Entry 8GAF (electron microscopy, 3.64 A resolution); this record covers chains C and K of the 13 polymer chains in the assembly.

# Chain C
Protein: Cas7
Source organism: Neisseria lactamica
UniProtKB: A0A378VEU0 (A0A378VEU0_NEILA); residue numbers follow UniProt; this construct covers 2-283
Sequence (283 residues; row label = number of the first residue in the row):
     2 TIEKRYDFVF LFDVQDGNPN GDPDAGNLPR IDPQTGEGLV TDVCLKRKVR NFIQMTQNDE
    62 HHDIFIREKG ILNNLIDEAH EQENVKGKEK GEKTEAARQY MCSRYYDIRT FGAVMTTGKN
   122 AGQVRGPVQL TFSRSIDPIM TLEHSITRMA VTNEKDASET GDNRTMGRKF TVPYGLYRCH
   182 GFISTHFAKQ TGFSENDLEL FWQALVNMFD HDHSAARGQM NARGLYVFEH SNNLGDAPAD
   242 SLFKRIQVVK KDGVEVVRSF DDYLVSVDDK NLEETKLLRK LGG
Differences from the reference sequence: expression tag (284)

# Chain K
Molecule: crRNA
Sequence (43 nucleotides; each row starts with the number of its first residue):
     1 GUUGAAACAG GGUCAGCUUG CCGUAGGUGG CAUCGCCCUC GUC

# How chain C and chain K interact
Residue-residue contacts (57):
  Asn21(C) - G20(K)  hydrogen bond to the sugar
  Asn21(C) - C21(K)  hydrogen bond to the phosphate
  Asn21(C) - C22(K)  hydrogen bond to the phosphate
  Gly22(C) - C21(K)  sugar contact
  Gly22(C) - C22(K)  hydrogen bond to the phosphate
  Asp23(C) - C21(K)  sugar contact
  Pro24(C) - C21(K)  base contact
  Gly27(C) - C21(K)  sugar contact
  Asn28(C) - C21(K)  hydrogen bond to the sugar
  Asn28(C) - C22(K)  phosphate contact
  Arg31(C) - C21(K)  salt bridge to the phosphate
  Thr42(C) - G20(K)  phosphate contact
  Thr42(C) - C21(K)  hydrogen bond to the phosphate
  Val44(C) - U19(K)  phosphate contact
  Val44(C) - G20(K)  phosphate contact
  Val44(C) - C21(K)  phosphate contact
  Cys45(C) - G20(K)  hydrogen bond to the sugar
  Lys47(C) - U19(K)  salt bridge to the phosphate
  Arg48(C) - G20(K)  sugar contact
  Arg51(C) - U19(K)  salt bridge to the phosphate
  Arg68(C) - G20(K)  base contact
  Phe112(C) - U18(K)  phosphate contact
  Gly113(C) - U18(K)  phosphate contact
  Ala114(C) - U18(K)  phosphate contact
  Val115(C) - C17(K)  base contact
  Val115(C) - U18(K)  base contact
  Gln124(C) - G16(K)  hydrogen bond to the base
  Gln124(C) - C17(K)  base contact
  Val125(C) - C17(K)  hydrogen bond to the sugar
  Arg126(C) - C14(K)  base contact
  Arg126(C) - C17(K)  phosphate contact
  Arg126(C) - U18(K)  phosphate contact
  Ile147(C) - A25(K)  base contact
  Ile147(C) - G27(K)  phosphate contact
  Thr148(C) - A25(K)  hydrogen bond to the sugar
  Thr148(C) - G26(K)  sugar contact
  Thr148(C) - G27(K)  hydrogen bond to the phosphate
  Arg149(C) - U24(K)  hydrogen bond to the base
  Arg149(C) - A25(K)  hydrogen bond to the base
  Arg149(C) - G26(K)  base contact
  Met150(C) - G26(K)  hydrogen bond to the base
  Asp163(C) - G29(K)  hydrogen bond to the base
  Arg165(C) - G27(K)  base contact
  Arg165(C) - U28(K)  hydrogen bond to the base
  Arg165(C) - G29(K)  base contact
  Thr166(C) - A25(K)  base contact
  Met167(C) - A25(K)  base contact
  Met167(C) - G27(K)  hydrogen bond to the base
  Gly168(C) - A25(K)  base contact
  Lys170(C) - A25(K)  salt bridge to the phosphate
  Ser215(C) - G23(K)  phosphate contact
  Ala216(C) - U24(K)  phosphate contact
  Ala216(C) - A25(K)  phosphate contact
  Ala217(C) - G23(K)  phosphate contact
  Arg218(C) - G20(K)  hydrogen bond to the sugar
  Arg218(C) - C22(K)  sugar contact
  Arg218(C) - G23(K)  salt bridge to the phosphate
Interface residues without a listed pair, chain C (39 interface residues in all): Asn52, Gln130, Ser146, Arg169

# In short
39 residues of chain C and 15 residues of chain K are in contact, with 18 hydrogen bonds and 5 salt bridges.
Polar pairs include Gln124(C)-G16(K), Arg149(C)-U24(K) and Arg149(C)-A25(K).
Here chain C is Cas7 (Neisseria lactamica) and chain K is crRNA. Entry 8GAF (Exploiting Activation and
Inactivation Mechanisms in Type I-C CRISPR-Cas3 for Genome Editing Applications) was determined by electron
microscopy, deposited together with 8G9S, 8G9T, 8G9U, 8GAM and 8GAN.
